Entry 8KFX (electron microscopy, 2.96 A resolution); this record covers chains B and C of the 5 polymer chains in the assembly.

== Chain B ==
Molecule: Guanine nucleotide-binding protein G(I)/G(S)/G(T) subunit beta-1
From: Homo sapiens
UniProt: P62873 (GBB1_HUMAN); numbering as in UniProt (aligned over 1-340)
Sequence (366 residues; row label = number of the first residue in the row):
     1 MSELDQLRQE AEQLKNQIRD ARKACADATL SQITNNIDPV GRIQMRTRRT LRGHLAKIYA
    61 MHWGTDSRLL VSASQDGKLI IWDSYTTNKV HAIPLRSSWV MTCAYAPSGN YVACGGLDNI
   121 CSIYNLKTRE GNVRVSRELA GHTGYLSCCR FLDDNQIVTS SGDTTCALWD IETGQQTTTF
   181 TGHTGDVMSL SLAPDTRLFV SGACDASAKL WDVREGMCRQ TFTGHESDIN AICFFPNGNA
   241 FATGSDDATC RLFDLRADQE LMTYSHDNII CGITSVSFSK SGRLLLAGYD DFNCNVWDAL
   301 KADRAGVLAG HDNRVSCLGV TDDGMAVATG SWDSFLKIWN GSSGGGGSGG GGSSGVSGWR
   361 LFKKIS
Disordered / not traced: 1-2, 341-366
Differences from the reference sequence: expression tag (341-366)
Curated features (UniProtKB/Swiss-Prot):
  - modified residue: Ser2 (N-acetylserine), His266 (Phosphohistidine)

== Chain C ==
Molecule: Guanine nucleotide-binding protein G(I)/G(S)/G(O) subunit gamma-2
From: Homo sapiens
UniProt: P59768 (GBG2_HUMAN); residues 1-71 here = UniProt positions 1-71
Sequence (71 residues; row label = number of the first residue in the row):
     1 MASNNTASIA QARKLVEQLK MEANIDRIKV SKAAADLMAY CEAHAKEDPL LTPVPASENP
    61 FREKKFFCAI L
Disordered / not traced: 1-6, 63-71
Curated features (UniProtKB/Swiss-Prot):
  - modified residue: Ala2 (N-acetylalanine), Cys68 (Cysteine methyl ester)
  - lipidation: Cys68 (S-geranylgeranyl cysteine)

== How chain B and chain C interact ==
Contacting residue pairs (81):
  Leu7(B) - Ala12(C)
  Leu7(B) - Arg13(C)
  Leu7(B) - Val16(C)  hydrophobic
  Glu10(B) - Val16(C)
  Ala11(B) - Val16(C)
  Ala11(B) - Leu19(C)
  Leu14(B) - Val16(C)
  Leu14(B) - Leu19(C)  hydrophobic
  Leu14(B) - Lys20(C)
  Leu14(B) - Ala23(C)  hydrophobic
  Lys15(B) - Leu19(C)
  Ile18(B) - Leu19(C)  hydrophobic
  Ile18(B) - Ala23(C)  hydrophobic
  Ala24(B) - Lys29(C)
  Cys25(B) - Arg27(C)
  Cys25(B) - Ile28(C)
  Cys25(B) - Lys29(C)
  Cys25(B) - Val30(C)  hydrogen bond (backbone-backbone)
  Ala26(B) - Val30(C)  hydrophobic
  Asp27(B) - Lys29(C)
  Asp27(B) - Val30(C)
  Asp27(B) - Ser31(C)  hydrogen bond
  Ala28(B) - Val30(C)
  Ala28(B) - Ser31(C)
  Leu30(B) - Ala34(C)  hydrophobic
  Ile33(B) - Ser31(C)
  Ile33(B) - Ala34(C)  hydrophobic
  Ile33(B) - Met38(C)  hydrophobic
  Thr34(B) - Met38(C)
  Ile37(B) - Met38(C)  hydrophobic
  Val40(B) - Leu51(C)  hydrophobic
  Met45(B) - Leu50(C)  hydrophobic
  Arg48(B) - Asn59(C)
  Arg48(B) - Phe61(C)  hydrogen bond (side chain-backbone)
  Arg49(B) - Pro60(C)
  Arg49(B) - Phe61(C)
  Arg49(B) - Arg62(C)
  Ser84(B) - Phe61(C)
  Tyr85(B) - Pro60(C)
  Tyr85(B) - Phe61(C)  hydrophobic
  Lys209(B) - Glu22(C)  salt bridge
  Cys218(B) - Gln18(C)  hydrogen bond (backbone-side chain)
  Cys218(B) - Glu22(C)
  Arg219(B) - Glu22(C)
  Gln220(B) - Ile25(C)
  Thr221(B) - Glu22(C)  hydrogen bond
  Phe235(B) - Tyr40(C)  hydrophobic
  Pro236(B) - Tyr40(C)
  Leu252(B) - Leu37(C)  hydrophobic
  Asp254(B) - Ala33(C)
  Arg256(B) - Arg27(C)
  Arg256(B) - Ile28(C)  hydrogen bond (backbone-backbone)
  Arg256(B) - Asp36(C)  salt bridge
  Ala257(B) - Ile28(C)
  Asp258(B) - Ile25(C)
  Asp258(B) - Arg27(C)  salt bridge
  Gln259(B) - Val30(C)
  Leu261(B) - Val30(C)  hydrophobic
  Ser279(B) - Asp48(C)  hydrogen bond
  Ser279(B) - Leu50(C)
  Lys280(B) - Asp48(C)
  Ser281(B) - Tyr40(C)
  Ser281(B) - Cys41(C)
  Ser281(B) - His44(C)
  Ser281(B) - Asp48(C)  hydrogen bond
  Gly282(B) - Cys41(C)  hydrogen bond (backbone-side chain)
  Arg283(B) - Cys41(C)
  Arg283(B) - Leu51(C)
  Leu284(B) - Leu50(C)  hydrophobic
  Leu300(B) - Met38(C)  hydrophobic
  Asp323(B) - Pro49(C)
  Gly324(B) - Pro49(C)
  Gly324(B) - Leu50(C)
  Met325(B) - Pro49(C)  hydrophobic
  Met325(B) - Val54(C)  hydrophobic
  Met325(B) - Glu58(C)
  Met325(B) - Pro60(C)
  Ala326(B) - Phe61(C)  hydrophobic
  Val327(B) - Leu50(C)  hydrophobic
  Ile338(B) - Phe61(C)  hydrophobic
  Asn340(B) - Asn59(C)  hydrogen bond
Other interface residues (no listed pair), chain B (59 interface residues in all): Leu4, Gln17, Ala21, Arg22, Thr29, Ile43, Asn237, Ala240, Leu286, Val320
Other interface residues (no listed pair), chain C (36 interface residues in all): Ser8, Asp26, Glu42, Glu47

== Overview ==
The interface between chain B and chain C involves 59 residues on one side and 36 on the other, with 10
hydrogen bonds and 3 salt bridges. Polar pairs include Lys209(B)-Glu22(C), Arg256(B)-Asp36(C) and
Asp258(B)-Arg27(C).
Here chain B is Guanine nucleotide-binding protein G(I)/G(S)/G(T) subunit beta-1 and chain C is Guanine
nucleotide-binding protein G(I)/G(S)/G(O) subunit gamma-2, both from Homo sapiens. Entry 8KFX (Gi bound CCR8
complex with nonpeptide agonist LMD-009) was determined by electron microscopy together with 8KFY and 8KFZ
from the same study.
